Entry 8SN0 (electron microscopy, 3.20 A resolution); this record covers chains A and J of the 12 polymer chains in the assembly.

Chain A:
Protein: Histone H3.1
From: Homo sapiens
UniProtKB: P68431 (H31_HUMAN); residues 0-135 here correspond to UniProt positions 1-136 (UniProt number = residue number + 1)
Chain sequence (140 residues; row label = number of the first residue in the row; numbers below 1 keep their minus sign (Gly-4 is residue -4)):
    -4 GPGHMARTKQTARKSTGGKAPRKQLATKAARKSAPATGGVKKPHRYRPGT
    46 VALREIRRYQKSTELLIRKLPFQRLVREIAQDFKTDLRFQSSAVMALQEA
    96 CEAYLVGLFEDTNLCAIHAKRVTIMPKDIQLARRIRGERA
Unresolved in the structure: -4 to 36
Differences from the reference sequence: expression tag (-4 to -1)
Swiss-Prot annotation at these positions:
  - modified residue: Arg2 (Asymmetric dimethylarginine), Thr3 (Phosphothreonine), Lys4 (Allysine), Gln5 (5-glutamyl dopamine), Thr6 (Phosphothreonine), Arg8 (Citrulline), Lys9 (N6,N6,N6-trimethyllysine), Ser10 (ADP-ribosylserine), Thr11 (Phosphothreonine), Lys14 (N6-(2-hydroxyisobutyryl)lysine), Arg17 (Asymmetric dimethylarginine), Lys18 (N6-(2-hydroxyisobutyryl)lysine), Lys23 (N6-(2-hydroxyisobutyryl)lysine), Arg26 (Citrulline), Lys27 (N6,N6,N6-trimethyllysine), Ser28 (ADP-ribosylserine), Lys36 (N6,N6,N6-trimethyllysine), Lys37 (N6-methyllysine), Tyr41 (Phosphotyrosine), Lys56 (N6,N6,N6-trimethyllysine) and 8 more in UniProt
  - lipidation: Lys18 (N6-decanoyllysine)

Chain J:
Molecule: 147-nt DNA strand
From: Homo sapiens
Sequence (147 nucleotides; each row starts with the number of its first residue; numbers below 1 keep their minus sign (DA-73 is residue -73)):
   -73 ATCGGATGTATATATCTGACACGTGCCTGGAGACTAGGGAGTAATCCCCT
   -23 TGGCGGTTAAAACGCGGGGGACAGCGCGTACGTGCGTTTAAGCGGTGCTA
    27 GAGCTGTCTACGACCAATTGAGCGGCCTCGGCACCGGGATTCTCGAT

Chain A / chain J interface:
Residue-residue contacts - 23 pairs, chain A then chain J:
  His39(A) with DT-67(J), sugar contact
  Arg40(A) with DT9(J), hydrogen bond to the base; DG10(J), sugar contact
  Tyr41(A) with DT-67(J), phosphate contact; DG-66(J), sugar contact; DT9(J), sugar contact; DG10(J), hydrogen bond to the phosphate
  Pro43(A) with DG8(J), phosphate contact; DT9(J), sugar contact
  Gly44(A) with DG8(J), phosphate contact; DT9(J), hydrogen bond to the phosphate
  Thr45(A) with DT9(J), phosphate contact
  Val46(A) with DT9(J), hydrogen bond to the phosphate
  Ala47(A) with DT9(J), hydrogen bond to the phosphate
  Arg49(A) with DG-66(J), sugar contact; DT-65(J), phosphate contact
  Arg63(A) with DA17(J), phosphate contact; DG18(J), salt bridge to the phosphate
  Lys64(A) with DG18(J), phosphate contact
  Leu65(A) with DA17(J), phosphate contact; DG18(J), phosphate contact
  Arg69(A) with DA17(J), salt bridge to the phosphate
  Arg83(A) with DG27(J), sugar contact
Other interface residues (no listed pair), chain A (19 interface residues in all): Lys37, Arg42, Arg53, Lys56, Pro66
Other interface residues (no listed pair), chain J (12 interface residues in all): DA-68, DA-64, DA26

In short:
19 residues of chain A and 12 residues of chain J are in contact; the contacts include 5 hydrogen bonds and 2
salt bridges. Polar pairs include Arg40(A)-DT9(J), Tyr41(A)-DG10(J) and Gly44(A)-DT9(J).
Chain A is Histone H3.1 and chain J is a 147-nt DNA strand, both from Homo sapiens; the structure, Cryo-EM
structure of the human nucleosome core particle in complex with RNF168 and UbcH5c~Ub (UbcH5c chemically ...,
was determined by electron microscopy together with 8SMW, 8SMX, 8SMY, 8SMZ, 8SN1, 8SN2 and 3 further entries
from the same study.
